3SI6 - chains P and A of the 3 polymer chains in the assembly; structure by X-ray diffraction, 1.85 A resolution.

== Chain P ==
Molecule: 13-nt DNA strand
Sequence (13 nucleotides; row label = number of the first residue in the row):
   103 GCGGACTGCTTAC

== Chain A ==
Name: DNA polymerase
Source organism: Enterobacteria phage RB69
Notes: EC 2.7.7.7
Reference sequence: Q38087 (DPOL_BPR69); residue numbers follow UniProt; this construct covers 1-903
Chain sequence (903 residues; row label = number of the first residue in the row):
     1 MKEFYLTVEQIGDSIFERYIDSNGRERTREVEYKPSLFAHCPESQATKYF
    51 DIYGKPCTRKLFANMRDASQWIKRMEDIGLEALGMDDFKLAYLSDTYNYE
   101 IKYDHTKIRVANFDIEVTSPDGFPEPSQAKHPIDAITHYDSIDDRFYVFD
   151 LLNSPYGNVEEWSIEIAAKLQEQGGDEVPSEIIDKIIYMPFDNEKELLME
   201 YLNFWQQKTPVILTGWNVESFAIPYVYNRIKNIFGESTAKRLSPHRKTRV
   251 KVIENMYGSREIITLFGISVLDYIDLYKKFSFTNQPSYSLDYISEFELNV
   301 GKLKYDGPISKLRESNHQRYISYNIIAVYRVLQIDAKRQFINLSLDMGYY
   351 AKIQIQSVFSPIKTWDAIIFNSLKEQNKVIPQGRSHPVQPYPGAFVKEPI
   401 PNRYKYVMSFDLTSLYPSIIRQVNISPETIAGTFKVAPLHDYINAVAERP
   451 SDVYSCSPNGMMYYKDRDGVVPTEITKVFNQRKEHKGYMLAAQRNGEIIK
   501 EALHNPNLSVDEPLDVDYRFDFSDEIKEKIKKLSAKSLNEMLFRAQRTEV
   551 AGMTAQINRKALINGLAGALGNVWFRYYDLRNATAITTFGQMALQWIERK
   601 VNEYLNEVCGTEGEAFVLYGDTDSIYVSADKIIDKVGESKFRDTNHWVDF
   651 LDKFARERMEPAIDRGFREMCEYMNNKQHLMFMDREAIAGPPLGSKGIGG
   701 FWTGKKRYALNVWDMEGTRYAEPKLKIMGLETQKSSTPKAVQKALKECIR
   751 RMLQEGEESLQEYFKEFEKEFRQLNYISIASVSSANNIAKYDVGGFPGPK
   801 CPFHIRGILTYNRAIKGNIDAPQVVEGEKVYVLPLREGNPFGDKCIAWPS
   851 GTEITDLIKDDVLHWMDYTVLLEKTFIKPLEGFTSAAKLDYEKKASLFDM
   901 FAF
Differences from the reference sequence: engineered mutation Ala-222 (Asp in Q38087), Ala-327 (Asp in Q38087), Ala-561 (Leu in Q38087), Gly-565 (Ser in Q38087), Ala-567 (Tyr in Q38087); conflict Ala-902 (Asp in Q38087)
Curated features (UniProtKB/Swiss-Prot):
  - region: Thr-248 to Thr-264 (Beta hairpin), Lys-705 to Tyr-708 (Binding of DNA in B-conformation), Leu-897 to Phe-901, Phe-903 (Interaction with the polymerase clamp)
  - binding site (Mg(2+)): Asp-114, Glu-116, Asp-411, Leu-412, Asp-623
  - binding site (substrate): Ser-414 to Tyr-416, Arg-482, Lys-560
  - site: Asp-621 (Optimization of metal coordination by the polymerase active site), Lys-706 (Optimization of metal coordination by the polymerase active site), Asp-714 (Essential for viral replication)
  - mutagenesis: Leu-415 (L415A/G: Decreases base selectivity by several hundred fold; L415G/F: Increased misinsertion, increased mismatch extension and inefficient proofreading; L415M: No effect on base selectivity), Asp-621 (D621A: Drastic decrease in the efficiency of incorporation of dGMP), Lys-706 (K706A: Almost complete loss of polymerase activity), Asp-714 (D714A: Complete loss of viral replication)
Bound ions: Mg2+: Asp-411, Leu-412, Asp-623 (together with DUP)
Ligand contacts: DUP (2'-deoxyuridine 5'-alpha,beta-imido-triphosphate): Asp-411, Leu-412, Thr-413, Ser-414, Leu-415, Tyr-416, Pro-417, Arg-482, Lys-486, Lys-560, Asn-564, Thr-622, Asp-623

== How chain P and chain A interact ==
Pairs across the interface (27):
  DT109(P) with Tyr-791(A), hydrogen bond to the phosphate; Lys-800(A), sugar contact
  DG110(P) with Tyr-791(A), hydrogen bond to the phosphate; His-804(A), phosphate contact
  DC111(P) with Ser-783(A), sugar contact; Ser-784(A), phosphate contact; Ala-785(A), phosphate contact; Asn-786(A), hydrogen bond to the phosphate; His-804(A), salt bridge to the phosphate
  DT112(P) with Asn-284(A), sugar contact; Ser-735(A), phosphate contact; Ser-783(A), phosphate contact; Ser-784(A), hydrogen bond to the phosphate
  DT113(P) with Asn-284(A), hydrogen bond to the phosphate; Gly-729(A), phosphate contact; Gln-733(A), phosphate contact; Lys-734(A), phosphate contact; Ser-735(A), hydrogen bond to the phosphate
  DA114(P) with Lys-706(A), hydrogen bond to the base; Met-728(A), phosphate contact; Gly-729(A), hydrogen bond to the phosphate; Gln-733(A), phosphate contact
  DC115(P) with Asp-621(A), sugar contact; Thr-622(A), phosphate contact; Asp-623(A), phosphate contact; Tyr-708(A), hydrogen bond to the phosphate; Met-728(A), phosphate contact
Other interface residues (no listed pair), chain P (8 interface residues in all): DC108
Other interface residues (no listed pair), chain A (26 interface residues in all): Tyr-626, Ile-727, Ser-736, Val-782, Asn-787, Lys-790, Pro-802, Lys-829

== Overview ==
8 residues of chain P and 26 residues of chain A are in contact, with 9 hydrogen bonds and 1 salt bridge.
Polar contacts include DA114(P)/Lys-706(A), DT109(P)/Tyr-791(A) and DG110(P)/Tyr-791(A). Chain A binds
compound DUP.
Chain P is a 13-nt DNA strand and chain A is DNA polymerase (Enterobacteria phage RB69); the structure, RB69
DNA Polymerase Triple Mutant (L561A/S565G/Y567A) Ternary Complex with dUpNpp and a Deoxy-terminated Primer in
the ..., was determined by X-ray diffraction (same publication as 3S9H, 3SCX, 3SJJ, 3SNN, 3SPY, 3SPZ, 3SQ0 and
3SQ1).
